PDB entry 9UDA | electron microscopy, 2.61 A resolution | chains A and B of the 6 polymer chains in the assembly

[Chain A]
Protein: Na(+)-translocating NADH-quinone reductase subunit A
Organism: Vibrio cholerae O395
Notes: EC 7.2.1.1
UniProt: A5F5X1 (NQRA_VIBC3); residues 1-446 here = UniProt positions 1-446
Amino-acid sequence (446 residues; row label = number of the first residue in the row):
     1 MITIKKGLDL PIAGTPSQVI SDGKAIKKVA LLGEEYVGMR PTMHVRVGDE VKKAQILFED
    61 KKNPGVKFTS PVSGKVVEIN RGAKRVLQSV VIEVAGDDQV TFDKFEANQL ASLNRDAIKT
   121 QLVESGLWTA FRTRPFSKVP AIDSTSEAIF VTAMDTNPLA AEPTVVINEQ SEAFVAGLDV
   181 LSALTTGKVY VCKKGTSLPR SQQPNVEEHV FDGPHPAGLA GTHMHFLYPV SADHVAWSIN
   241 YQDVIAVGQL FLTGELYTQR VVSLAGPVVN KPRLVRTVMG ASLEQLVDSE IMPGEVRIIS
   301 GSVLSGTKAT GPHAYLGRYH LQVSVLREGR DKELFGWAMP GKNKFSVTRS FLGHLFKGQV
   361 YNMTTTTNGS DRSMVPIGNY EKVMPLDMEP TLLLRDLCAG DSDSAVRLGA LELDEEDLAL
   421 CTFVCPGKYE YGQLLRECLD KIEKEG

[Chain B]
Protein: Na(+)-translocating NADH-quinone reductase subunit B
Organism: Vibrio cholerae O395
Notes: EC 7.2.1.1
UniProt: A5F5X0 (NQRB_VIBC3); numbering as in UniProt (aligned over 1-415)
Amino-acid sequence (415 residues; row label = number of the first residue in the row):
     1 MGLKKFLEDI EHHFEPGGKH EKWFALYEAA ATLFYTPGLV TKRSSHVRDS VDLKRIMIMV
    61 WLAVFPAMFW GMYNAGGQAI AALNHLYSGD QLAAIVAGNW HYWLTEMLGG TMSSDAGWGS
   121 KMLLGATYFL PIYATVFIVG AFWEVLFCMV RKHEVNEGFF VTSILFALIV PPTLPLWQAA
   181 LGITFGVVVA KEVFGGTGRN FLNPALAGRA FLFFAYPAQI SGDLVWTAAD GYSGATALSQ
   241 WAQGGAGALI NNATGQTITW MDAFIGNIPG SIGEVSTLAL MIGAAFIVYM GIASWRIIGG
   301 VMIGMILLST LFNVIGSDTN AMFNMPWHWH LVLGGFAFGM FFMATDPVSA SFTNSGKWAY
   361 GILIGVMCVL IRVVNPAYPE GMMLAILFAN LFAPLFDHVV VERNIKRRLA RYGKQ
Unresolved in the structure: 1, 414-415
Differences from the reference sequence: engineered mutation Ala141 (Gly in A5F5X0)
Ligand contacts:
  - FMN (flavin mononucleotide), molecule 1: Ile169, Leu206, Arg209, Phe213, Trp226, Thr236, Ala237, Leu238, Ser239, Gly270, Ser271, Glu274, Gly334, Gly335, Phe338, Gly339, Met343, Tyr378, Pro379, Glu380, Gly381, Met382, Met383, Leu384
  - FMN, molecule 2: Phe213, Phe214, Pro217, Ser221, Gly222, Asp223, Gln243, Ala377, Tyr378
  - Korormicin (IQT): Leu33, Lys54, Met57, Ile58, Phe137, Ala141, Glu144, Val145, Asn156, Glu157, Gly158, Phe159, Phe160
  - riboflavin (RBF): Ile56, Met57, Val60, Gly158, Val161, Thr162, Leu165, Lys191, Gly196, Thr197, Gly198, Arg199, Asn200, Leu202, Asn203, Pro204, Ala205, Ile292, Phe342, Met343, Thr345, Asp346, Pro347, Val348, Ser349
UniProt features mapped onto this chain:
  - modified residue: Thr236 (FMN phosphoryl threonine)
  - mutagenesis: Phe185 (F185A: Decreases riboflavin content), Trp226 (W226L: Decreases riboflavin content)
From the paper describing this entry:
  - mutagenesis - G141A (160-fold): decreased binding to Korormicin (citing earlier work)
  - mutagenesis - G141A: decreased binding to korormicin A (citing earlier work)

[Interface between chain A and chain B]
Residue-residue contacts (113):
  His225(A) - Gly413(B)
  Tyr228(A) - Arg411(B)
  Pro229(A) - Arg411(B)  hydrogen bond (backbone-side chain)
  His234(A) - Arg411(B)
  Arg297(A) - Val40(B)
  Arg297(A) - Thr41(B)  hydrogen bond (side chain-backbone)
  Arg297(A) - His46(B)  hydrogen bond
  Ile299(A) - His46(B)
  Ser302(A) - His46(B)
  Val303(A) - Ser45(B)
  Val303(A) - His46(B)  hydrogen bond (backbone-backbone)
  Leu304(A) - Ser44(B)
  Leu304(A) - Ser45(B)
  Gly306(A) - His46(B)  hydrogen bond (backbone-side chain)
  Leu326(A) - Val47(B)  hydrophobic
  Glu328(A) - Val40(B)
  Gly329(A) - Leu39(B)
  Gly329(A) - Val40(B)
  Arg330(A) - Gly38(B)
  Arg330(A) - Val40(B)
  Asp331(A) - Thr36(B)
  Asp331(A) - Gly38(B)
  Lys332(A) - Lys4(B)  hydrogen bond (backbone-side chain)
  Lys332(A) - Thr36(B)
  Lys332(A) - Pro37(B)
  Lys332(A) - Gly38(B)
  Glu333(A) - Tyr35(B)
  Glu333(A) - Thr36(B)  hydrogen bond (backbone-side chain)
  Leu334(A) - Phe34(B)
  Leu334(A) - Tyr35(B)
  Phe335(A) - Leu33(B)
  Phe335(A) - Phe34(B)  hydrogen bond (backbone-backbone)
  Gly336(A) - Thr36(B)
  Trp337(A) - Leu33(B)  hydrogen bond (side chain-backbone)
  Trp337(A) - Thr36(B)
  Trp337(A) - Lys54(B)
  Trp337(A) - Arg55(B)  hydrogen bond (backbone-side chain)
  Ala338(A) - Arg55(B)
  Met339(A) - Arg55(B)  hydrogen bond (backbone-side chain)
  Lys344(A) - Ser50(B)
  Phe345(A) - Asp49(B)
  Phe345(A) - Ser50(B)  hydrogen bond (backbone-side chain)
  Ser346(A) - Asp49(B)  hydrogen bond
  Ser346(A) - Val51(B)
  Val347(A) - Asp49(B)  hydrogen bond (backbone-side chain)
  Thr348(A) - Met290(B)
  Arg349(A) - Tyr289(B)  hydrogen bond (side chain-backbone)
  Arg349(A) - Met290(B)  hydrogen bond (backbone-backbone)
  Ser350(A) - Arg55(B)  hydrogen bond (backbone-side chain)
  Ser350(A) - Met59(B)
  Ser350(A) - Met290(B)
  Phe351(A) - Ser50(B)
  Phe351(A) - Arg55(B)
  His354(A) - Tyr289(B)  hydrogen bond
  Leu355(A) - Tyr289(B)
  Met363(A) - Val47(B)  hydrophobic
  Thr364(A) - His46(B)
  Thr364(A) - Val47(B)
  Thr365(A) - Val40(B)
  Thr365(A) - Thr41(B)  hydrogen bond (backbone-backbone)
  Thr365(A) - His46(B)
  Thr366(A) - Leu39(B)  hydrogen bond (side chain-backbone)
  Thr367(A) - Leu39(B)  hydrogen bond (backbone-backbone)
  Thr367(A) - Val40(B)
  Thr367(A) - Thr41(B)
  Asn368(A) - Arg48(B)
  Asn368(A) - Asp49(B)
  Asn368(A) - Ser50(B)
  Asn368(A) - Val51(B)
  Asn368(A) - Asp52(B)
  Ser370(A) - Pro37(B)
  Arg372(A) - Glu154(B)
  Arg372(A) - Asn156(B)
  Arg372(A) - Glu157(B)  salt bridge
  Ser373(A) - Thr197(B)  hydrogen bond (side chain-backbone)
  Ser373(A) - Arg199(B)
  Met374(A) - Gly198(B)
  Val375(A) - Leu53(B)  hydrophobic
  Pro376(A) - Pro347(B)
  Pro376(A) - Phe352(B)  hydrophobic
  Ile377(A) - Gly291(B)
  Asp387(A) - Asn404(B)  hydrogen bond (backbone-side chain)
  Asp387(A) - Arg407(B)  salt bridge
  Asp387(A) - Arg408(B)  hydrogen bond (backbone-side chain)
  Asp387(A) - Tyr412(B)
  Met388(A) - Arg408(B)
  Glu389(A) - Thr353(B)
  Glu389(A) - Val400(B)
  Thr391(A) - Phe352(B)
  Leu392(A) - Phe352(B)  hydrophobic
  Leu392(A) - Thr353(B)
  Arg395(A) - Gly198(B)  hydrogen bond (side chain-backbone)
  Arg395(A) - Phe352(B)
  Arg407(A) - Glu402(B)  salt bridge
  Arg407(A) - Ile405(B)
  Arg407(A) - Arg408(B)  hydrogen bond (backbone-side chain)
  Leu408(A) - Val401(B)  hydrophobic
  Leu408(A) - Arg408(B)  hydrogen bond (backbone-side chain)
  Gly409(A) - Arg408(B)
  Glu412(A) - Arg408(B)  salt bridge
  Glu412(A) - Gly413(B)
  Thr422(A) - Ser45(B)
  Thr422(A) - Arg48(B)
  Phe423(A) - Ser45(B)
  Phe423(A) - Val47(B)
  Phe423(A) - Arg48(B)
  Phe423(A) - Asp49(B)  hydrogen bond (backbone-backbone)
  Lys428(A) - Asp49(B)  hydrogen bond (side chain-backbone)
  Lys428(A) - Val51(B)  hydrogen bond (side chain-backbone)
  Glu430(A) - Arg43(B)  salt bridge
  Glu430(A) - Ser44(B)
  Glu430(A) - Arg48(B)  salt bridge
  Gln433(A) - Arg43(B)
Also at the interface, not in a pair above, chain A (73 interface residues in all): Thr307, Lys308, Pro340, Gly369, Asp371, Asn379, Glu381, Ala419, Val424, Pro426, Tyr429, Gly432
Also at the interface, not in a pair above, chain B (55 interface residues in all): Thr32, Lys42, Ile56, Ile58, Val155, Ile292, Val348, Asn354, Asp397

[Overview]
Chain A and chain B form an interface of 73 and 55 residues respectively, with 30 hydrogen bonds and 6 salt
bridges. Among the polar pairs are Arg372(A)-Glu157(B), Asp387(A)-Arg407(B) and Arg407(A)-Glu402(B). The paper
reports that G141A of chain B reduces binding to Korormicin; G141A of chain B reduces binding to korormicin A.
Chain A is Na(+)-translocating NADH-quinone reductase subunit A and chain B is Na(+)-translocating
NADH-quinone reductase subunit B, both from Vibrio cholerae O395; the structure, Cryo-EM structure of
Na+-translocating NADH-ubiquinone oxidoreductase NqrB-G141A mutant from Vibrio cholerae reduced by NADH, with
bound ..., was determined by electron microscopy together with 9U5G, 9UD3, 9UD4, 9UD5, 9UD6, 9UD8 and 4
further entries from the same study.
